7CG0 - chains g and l of the 21 polymer chains in the assembly; structure by electron microscopy, 3.20 A resolution.

Chain g:
Name: Flagellar basal-body rod protein FlgC
From: Salmonella typhimurium (strain LT2 / SGSC1412 / ATCC 700720)
UniProt: P0A1I7 (FLGC_SALTY); numbering as in UniProt (aligned over 1-134)
Amino-acid sequence (134 residues; each row starts with the number of its first residue):
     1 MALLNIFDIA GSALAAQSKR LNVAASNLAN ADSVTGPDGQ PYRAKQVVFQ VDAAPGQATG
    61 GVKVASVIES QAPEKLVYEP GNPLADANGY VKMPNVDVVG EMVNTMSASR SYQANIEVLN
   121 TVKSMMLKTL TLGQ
Unresolved in the structure: 1, 55-57

Chain l:
Name: Flagellar basal body rod protein FlgB
From: Salmonella typhimurium (strain LT2 / SGSC1412 / ATCC 700720)
UniProt: P16437 (FLGB_SALTY); residues 1-138 here = UniProt positions 1-138
Amino-acid sequence (138 residues; row label = number of the first residue in the row):
     1 MLDRLDAALR FQQEALNLRA QRQEILAANI ANADTPGYQA RDIDFASELK KVMVRGREET
    61 GGVALTLTSS HHIPAQAVSS PAVDLLYRVP DQPSLDGNTV DMDRERTQFA DNSLKYQMGL
   121 TVLGSQLKGM MNVLQGGN
Unresolved in the structure: 1-2, 55-81, 136-138

Chain g / chain l interface:
Residue-residue contacts - 21 pairs, chain g then chain l:
  Leu-4(g) with Asp-111(l); Lys-115(l)
  Phe-7(g) with Ala-110(l), hydrophobic; Asp-111(l)
  Gly-11(g) with Asp-103(l); Thr-107(l)
  Leu-14(g) with Asp-103(l)
  Ala-15(g) with Asp-103(l), hydrogen bond (backbone-side chain); Arg-104(l)
  Lys-19(g) with Asp-91(l), salt bridge; Gln-92(l); Arg-104(l)
  Asn-22(g) with Gln-92(l)
  Lys-63(g) with Arg-104(l)
  Tyr-112(g) with Asp-103(l)
  Lys-123(g) with Leu-114(l)
  Leu-127(g) with Leu-114(l), hydrophobic
  Leu-130(g) with Gln-117(l); Met-118(l); Thr-121(l)
  Gly-133(g) with Ser-125(l), hydrogen bond (backbone-side chain)
Interface residues without a listed pair, chain g (17 interface residues in all): Ser-18, Leu-119, Met-126, Gln-134
Interface residues without a listed pair, chain l (16 interface residues in all): Arg-106, Ser-113, Lys-128

Summary:
Chain g and chain l form an interface of 17 and 16 residues respectively; the contacts include 2 hydrogen
bonds and 1 salt bridge. Among the polar pairs are Lys-19(g)/Asp-91(l), Ala-15(g)/Asp-103(l) and
Gly-133(g)/Ser-125(l).
Chain g is Flagellar basal-body rod protein FlgC and chain l is Flagellar basal body rod protein FlgB, both
from Salmonella typhimurium (strain LT2 / SGSC1412 / ATCC 700720); the structure, Cryo-EM structure of the
flagellar proximal rod with FliF peptides from Salmonella, was determined by electron microscopy, deposited
together with 7CBL, 7CBM, 7CG4, 7CGO, 7E80, 7E81 and 7E82.
